PDB entry 8YJQ | electron microscopy, 3.51 A resolution | chains D and F of the 8 polymer chains in the assembly

Chain D:
Name: Flap endonuclease 1
Source organism: Homo sapiens
Notes: EC 3.1.-.-
Reference sequence: P39748 (FEN1_HUMAN); residue numbers follow UniProt; this construct covers 1-380
Chain sequence (380 residues; row label = number of the first residue in the row):
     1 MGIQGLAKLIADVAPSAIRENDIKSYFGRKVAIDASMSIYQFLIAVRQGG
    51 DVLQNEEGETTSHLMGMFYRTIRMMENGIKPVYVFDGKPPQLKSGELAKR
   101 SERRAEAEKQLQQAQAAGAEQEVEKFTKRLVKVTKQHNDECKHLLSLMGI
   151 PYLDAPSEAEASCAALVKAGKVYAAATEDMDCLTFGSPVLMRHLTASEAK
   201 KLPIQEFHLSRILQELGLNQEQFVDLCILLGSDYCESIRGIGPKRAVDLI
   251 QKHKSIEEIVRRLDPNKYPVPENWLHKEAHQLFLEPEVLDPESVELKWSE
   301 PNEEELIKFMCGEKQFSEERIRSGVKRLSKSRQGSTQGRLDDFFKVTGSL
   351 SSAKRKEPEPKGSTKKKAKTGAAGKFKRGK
Unresolved in the structure: 1, 353-380
UniProt features mapped onto this chain:
  - region: Thr336 to Phe344 (Interaction with PCNA)
  - binding site (Mg(2+)): Asp34, Asp86, Glu158, Glu160, Asp179, Asp181, Asp233
  - binding site (DNA): Arg47, Arg70, Glu158, Gly231, Asp233
  - modified residue: Arg19 (Symmetric dimethylarginine), Lys80 (N6-acetyllysine), Arg100 (Symmetric dimethylarginine), Arg104 (Symmetric dimethylarginine), Ser187 (Phosphoserine), Arg192 (Symmetric dimethylarginine), Ser197 (Phosphoserine), Ser255 (Phosphoserine), Ser293 (Phosphoserine), Ser335 (Phosphoserine), Thr336 (Phosphothreonine), Lys354 (N6-acetyllysine), Thr364 (Phosphothreonine), Lys375 (N6-acetyllysine), Lys377 (N6-acetyllysine), Lys380 (N6-acetyllysine)
  - mutagenesis: Arg29 (R29A: No significant effect on exonuclease activity or flap endonuclease activity), Asp34 (D34A: Loss of flap endonuclease activity but substrate binding activity is retained), Arg47 (R47A: Significantly reduced exonuclease activity and reduced substrate binding. The positions of the cleavage sites are also shifted), Arg70 (R70A: Loss of exonuclease activity and reduced endonuclease activity. Reduced substrate binding), Arg73 (R73A: No significant effect on exonuclease activity or flap endonuclease activity), Lys80 (K80A: No significant effect on exonuclease activity or flap endonuclease activity), Asp86 (D86A: Loss of flap endonuclease activity but substrate binding activity is retained), Arg103 (R103A: No effect on flap endonuclease activity or substrate binding), Glu158 (E158A: Loss of flap endonuclease activity and substrate binding), Asp179 (D179A: No effect on flap endonuclease activity or substrate binding), Asp181 (D181A: Loss of flap endonuclease activity but substrate binding activity is retained), Ser187 (S187A: Fails to translocate from nucleoli to the nuclear plasma; S187D: Diminishes nucleolar localization), 3 further mutagenesis entries in UniProt

Chain F:
Molecule: downstream DNA
Source organism: Homo sapiens
Sequence (10 nucleotides; numbered 1 to 10; the number before each row is that of its first residue):
     1 AATTTTTAAT

Interface between chain D and chain F:
Contacting residue pairs (10):
  Gly2(D) - DA1(F)  hydrogen bond to the phosphate
  Ile3(D) - DA1(F)  hydrogen bond to the phosphate
  Ala7(D) - DA2(F)  phosphate contact
  Lys8(D) - DT3(F)  salt bridge to the phosphate
  Asp179(D) - DA1(F)  phosphate contact
  Met180(D) - DA1(F)  hydrogen bond to the phosphate
  Arg192(D) - DA1(F)  hydrogen bond to the phosphate
  Arg192(D) - DA2(F)  salt bridge to the phosphate
  Arg245(D) - DA9(F)  sugar contact
  Tyr268(D) - DT10(F)  phosphate contact
Interface residues without a listed pair, chain D (10 interface residues in all): Glu178

Summary:
10 residues of chain D face 5 of chain F across their interface; the contacts include 4 hydrogen bonds and 2
salt bridges. Polar pairs include Gly2(D)-DA1(F), Ile3(D)-DA1(F) and Met180(D)-DA1(F). UniProt lists 7
Mg2+-binding residues, 5 DNA-binding residues and 15 mutagenesis sites on chain D.
Here chain D is Flap endonuclease 1 and chain F is downstream DNA, both from Homo sapiens. Entry 8YJQ
(Structure of the human endogenous PCNA-FEN1 complex - State C) was determined by electron microscopy together
with 8YJH, 8YJL, 8YJR, 8YJS, 8YJU, 8YJV, 8YJW and 8YJZ from the same study.
